Entry 7XRC (X-ray diffraction, 1.89 A resolution); this record covers chains C and B of the 3 polymer chains in the assembly.

Chain C:
Molecule: POU domain protein
UniProtKB: A0A6I8N999 (A0A6I8N999_ORNAN); the author numbering skips numbers that UniProt does not, so the offset changes along the chain: 239-321 = UniProt 197-279; 486-566 = UniProt 280-360
Sequence (164 residues; row label = number of the first residue in the row; note: 164 numbers in that range are skipped by the numbering (no residue carries them; nothing is unmodelled there)):
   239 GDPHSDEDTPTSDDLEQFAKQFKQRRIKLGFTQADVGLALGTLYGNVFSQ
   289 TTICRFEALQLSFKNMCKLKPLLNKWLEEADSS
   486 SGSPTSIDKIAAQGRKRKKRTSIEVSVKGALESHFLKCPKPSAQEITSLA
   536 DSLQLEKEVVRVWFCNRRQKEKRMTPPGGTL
Not modelled in the structure: 239-245, 486-505, 564-566

Chain B:
Molecule: More palindromic Oct factor Recognition Element (MORE)
Sequence (11 nucleotides; row label = number of the first residue in the row):
   202 CCTCATGCATA

Chain C / chain B interface:
Contacting residue pairs (28):
  Val285(C) with DG208(B), phosphate contact
  Phe286(C) with DT207(B), phosphate contact; DG208(B), phosphate contact
  Ser287(C) with DG208(B), hydrogen bond to the phosphate
  Thr289(C) with DG208(B), base contact; DC209(B), hydrogen bond to the base; DA210(B), hydrogen bond to the base
  Thr290(C) with DT207(B), sugar contact; DG208(B), hydrogen bond to the phosphate
  Arg293(C) with DT207(B), base contact; DG208(B), hydrogen bond to the base
  Ser300(C) with DA206(B), hydrogen bond to the phosphate
  Lys302(C) with DA206(B), phosphate contact
  Asn303(C) with DA206(B), sugar contact; DT207(B), phosphate contact
  Lys306(C) with DT207(B), phosphate contact
  Lys525(C) with DT204(B), phosphate contact
  Ile531(C) with DC203(B), phosphate contact
  Arg546(C) with DC202(B), salt bridge to the phosphate; DC203(B), salt bridge to the phosphate
  Cys550(C) with DC203(B), phosphate contact; DT204(B), base contact
  Arg553(C) with DC203(B), salt bridge to the phosphate; DT204(B), salt bridge to the phosphate
  Gln554(C) with DC205(B), base contact; DA206(B), hydrogen bond to the base; DT207(B), base contact
  Lys557(C) with DC205(B), phosphate contact
Interface residues without a listed pair, chain C (22 interface residues in all): Gln288, Leu299, Leu307, Pro526, Glu543

In short:
The interface between chain C and chain B involves 22 residues on one side and 9 on the other; the contacts
include 7 hydrogen bonds and 4 salt bridges. Polar contacts include Thr289(C)-DC209(B), Thr289(C)-DA210(B) and
Arg293(C)-DG208(B).
Chain C is POU domain protein and chain B is More palindromic Oct factor Recognition Element (MORE); the
structure, Crystal Structure of the dimeric Brn2 (Pou3f2) POU domain bound to palindromic MORE DNA, was
determined by X-ray diffraction.
